4AXC - chain A; structure by X-ray diffraction, 2.25 A resolution.

# Chain A
Name: Inositol-pentakisphosphate 2-kinase
Source organism: Arabidopsis thaliana
Notes: EC 2.7.1.158
Reference sequence: Q93YN9 (IPPK_ARATH); residue numbers follow UniProt; this construct covers 1-451
Sequence (456 residues; numbered -4 to 451; the number before each row is that of its first residue; numbers below 1 keep their minus sign (Gly-4 is residue -4)):
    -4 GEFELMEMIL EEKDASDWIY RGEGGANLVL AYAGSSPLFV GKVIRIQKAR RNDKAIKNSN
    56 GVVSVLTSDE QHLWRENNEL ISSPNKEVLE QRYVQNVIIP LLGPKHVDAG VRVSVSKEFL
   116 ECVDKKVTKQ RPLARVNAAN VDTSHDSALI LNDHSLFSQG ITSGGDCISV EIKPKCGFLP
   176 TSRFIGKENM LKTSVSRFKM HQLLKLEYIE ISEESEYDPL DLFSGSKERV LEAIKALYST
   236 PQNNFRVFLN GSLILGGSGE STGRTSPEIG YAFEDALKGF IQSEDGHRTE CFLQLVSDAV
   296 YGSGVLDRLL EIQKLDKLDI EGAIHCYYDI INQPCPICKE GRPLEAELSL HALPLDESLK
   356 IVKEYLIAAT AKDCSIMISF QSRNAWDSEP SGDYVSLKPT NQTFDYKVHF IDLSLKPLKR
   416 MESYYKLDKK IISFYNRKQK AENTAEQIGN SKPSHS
Disordered / not traced: -4 to 2, 47-60, 152-161, 334-341, 382-387, 435-451
Differences from the reference sequence: expression tag (-4 to 0); conflict Ser54 (Ala in Q93YN9), Gln90 (Lys in Q93YN9), Ala129 (Trp in Q93YN9), Thr157 (Ser in Q93YN9), Ile204 (Asn in Q93YN9), Arg224 (Ser in Q93YN9), Cys321 (Ser in Q93YN9), Ile325 (Leu in Q93YN9), Arg337 (Lys in Q93YN9)
Ion coordination: Zn2+: His320, Cys330, Cys333, His346

# In short
His320, Cys330, Cys333 and His346 coordinate Zn2+.
Chain A is Inositol-pentakisphosphate 2-kinase (Arabidopsis thaliana); the structure, Inositol
1,3,4,5,6-pentakisphosphate 2-kinase apo form, was determined by X-ray diffraction, deposited together with
4AXD, 4AXE and 4AXF.
